Entry 1I32 (X-ray diffraction, 2.60 A resolution); this record covers chains A and B of the 4 polymer chains in the assembly.

Chain A (and B):
Name: Glyceraldehyde 3-phosphate dehydrogenase
Source organism: Leishmania mexicana
Notes: EC 1.2.1.12; chain B of this document is another copy of the same molecule, construct and numbering; everything in this record applies to it too
Reference sequence: Q27890 (G3PG_LEIME); residue numbers follow UniProt; this construct covers 1-360
Sequence (360 residues; numbered 1 to 360; the number before each row is that of its first residue):
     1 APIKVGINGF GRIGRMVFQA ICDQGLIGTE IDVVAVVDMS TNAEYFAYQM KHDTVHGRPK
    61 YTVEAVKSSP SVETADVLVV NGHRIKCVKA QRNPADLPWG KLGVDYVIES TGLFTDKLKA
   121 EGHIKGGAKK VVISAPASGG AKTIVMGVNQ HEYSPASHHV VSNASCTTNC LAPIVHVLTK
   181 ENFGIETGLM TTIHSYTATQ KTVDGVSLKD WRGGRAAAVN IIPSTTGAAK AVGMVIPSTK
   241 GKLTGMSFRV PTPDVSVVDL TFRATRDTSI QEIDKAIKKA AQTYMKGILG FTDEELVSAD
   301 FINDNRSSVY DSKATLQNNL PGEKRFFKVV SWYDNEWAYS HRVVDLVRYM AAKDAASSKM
Disordered / not traced: 359-360
Ligand contacts: INHIBITORS (NMD; N-naphthalen-1-ylmethyl-2'-[3,5-dimethoxybenzamido]-2'-deoxy-adenosine): Asn8, Gly9, Phe10, Gly11, Val37, Asp38, Met39, Ser40, Tyr45, Ala90, Gln91, Arg92, Thr111, Leu113, Phe114
Reported in the primary citation:
  - binding site for INHIBITORS: Asp38, Met39, Phe46, Ala90, Gln91, Arg92, Thr111, Leu113, Val206, Leu208

Chain A / chain B interface:
Residue-residue contacts - 58 pairs, chain A then chain B:
  Arg12(A) - Val203(B)
  Arg12(A) - Asp204(B)  salt bridge
  Arg15(A) - Asp204(B)
  Glu44(A) - Trp211(B)
  Tyr45(A) - Gly205(B)  hydrogen bond (side chain-backbone)
  Tyr45(A) - Val206(B)
  Tyr45(A) - Ser207(B)  hydrogen bond (side chain-backbone)
  Tyr45(A) - Leu208(B)  hydrophobic
  Tyr45(A) - Trp211(B)
  Tyr48(A) - Trp211(B)  hydrophobic
  Tyr48(A) - Arg215(B)  hydrogen bond
  Gln49(A) - Gly205(B)
  His52(A) - Arg215(B)
  Asp53(A) - Asp204(B)
  Thr54(A) - Asp204(B)  hydrogen bond
  Thr54(A) - Arg215(B)  hydrogen bond
  Thr54(A) - Ala216(B)
  Thr54(A) - Val219(B)
  Thr54(A) - Asn220(B)  hydrogen bond
  Tyr196(A) - Thr202(B)
  Tyr196(A) - Val203(B)
  Tyr196(A) - Ala218(B)
  Thr197(A) - Thr202(B)  hydrogen bond (backbone-side chain)
  Ala198(A) - Thr202(B)
  Ala198(A) - Val203(B)  hydrophobic
  Gln200(A) - Thr202(B)
  Lys201(A) - Thr202(B)
  Thr202(A) - Tyr196(B)
  Thr202(A) - Thr197(B)  hydrogen bond (side chain-backbone)
  Thr202(A) - Ala198(B)
  Thr202(A) - Gln200(B)
  Thr202(A) - Lys201(B)
  Thr202(A) - Thr202(B)
  Thr202(A) - Ala217(B)
  Val203(A) - Arg12(B)
  Val203(A) - Tyr196(B)
  Val203(A) - Thr197(B)
  Val203(A) - Ala198(B)  hydrophobic
  Asp204(A) - Arg12(B)  salt bridge
  Asp204(A) - Arg15(B)
  Asp204(A) - Asp53(B)
  Asp204(A) - Thr54(B)  hydrogen bond
  Gly205(A) - Tyr45(B)  hydrogen bond (backbone-side chain)
  Gly205(A) - Gln49(B)
  Val206(A) - Tyr45(B)
  Ser207(A) - Tyr45(B)  hydrogen bond (backbone-side chain)
  Leu208(A) - Tyr45(B)  hydrophobic
  Trp211(A) - Glu44(B)
  Trp211(A) - Tyr45(B)
  Trp211(A) - Tyr48(B)  hydrophobic
  Arg212(A) - Tyr48(B)
  Arg215(A) - Tyr48(B)  hydrogen bond
  Arg215(A) - His52(B)
  Arg215(A) - Thr54(B)  hydrogen bond
  Ala216(A) - Thr54(B)
  Ala218(A) - Ala218(B)  hydrophobic
  Val219(A) - Thr54(B)
  Asn220(A) - Thr54(B)  hydrogen bond
Other interface residues (no listed pair), chain A (31 interface residues in all): Ser40, Ala217, Pro253
Other interface residues (no listed pair), chain B (31 interface residues in all): Ser40, Arg212, Pro253

Overview:
The chain A/chain B interface involves 31 residues from each chain, with 14 hydrogen bonds and 2 salt bridges.
Among the polar pairs are Arg12(A)-Asp204(B), Tyr45(A)-Gly205(B) and Tyr45(A)-Ser207(B). Ligands of chain A:
INHIBITORS. From the paper: a binding site for INHIBITORS at Asp38(A), Met39(A) and Phe46(A) among others.
Chain A and chain B are both Glyceraldehyde 3-phosphate dehydrogenase (Leishmania mexicana); the structure,
Leishmania mexicana glyceraldehyde-3-phosphate dehydrogenase in complex with inhibitors, was determined by
X-ray diffraction (same publication as 1I33).
